PDB entry 9FGQ | electron microscopy, 2.50 A resolution | chains H and J of the 12 polymer chains in the assembly

[Chain H]
Name: Histone H2B type 1-B
From: Homo sapiens
UniProt: P33778 (H2B1B_HUMAN); residues -3 to 122 here correspond to UniProt positions 1-126 (UniProt number = residue number + 4)
Chain sequence (273 residues; row label = number of the first residue in the row; numbers below 1 keep their minus sign (Val-150 is residue -150)):
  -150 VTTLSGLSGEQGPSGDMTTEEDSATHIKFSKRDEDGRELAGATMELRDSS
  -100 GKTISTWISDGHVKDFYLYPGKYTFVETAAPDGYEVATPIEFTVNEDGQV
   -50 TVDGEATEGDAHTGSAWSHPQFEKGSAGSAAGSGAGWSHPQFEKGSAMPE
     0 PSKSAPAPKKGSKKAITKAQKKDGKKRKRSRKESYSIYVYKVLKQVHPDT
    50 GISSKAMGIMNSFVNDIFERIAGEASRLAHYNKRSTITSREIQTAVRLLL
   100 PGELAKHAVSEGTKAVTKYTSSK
Unresolved in the structure: -150 to 29
UniProt features mapped onto this chain:
  - modified residue: Pro-2 (N-acetylproline), Glu-1 (ADP-ribosyl glutamic acid), Lys2 (N6-(2-hydroxyisobutyryl)lysine), Ser3 (ADP-ribosylserine), Lys8 (N6-(beta-hydroxybutyryl)lysine), Lys9 (N6-(2-hydroxyisobutyryl)lysine), Ser11 (Phosphoserine), Lys12 (N6-acetyllysine), Lys13 (N6-(beta-hydroxybutyryl)lysine), Lys17 (N6-(2-hydroxyisobutyryl)lysine), Lys20 (N6-(2-hydroxyisobutyryl)lysine), Lys21 (N6-(2-hydroxyisobutyryl)lysine), Lys31 (N6-(2-hydroxyisobutyryl)lysine), Glu32 (PolyADP-ribosyl glutamic acid), Ser33 (Phosphoserine), Lys40 (N6-(2-hydroxyisobutyryl)lysine), Lys43 (N6-(2-hydroxyisobutyryl)lysine), Lys54 (N6,N6-dimethyllysine), Arg76 (Dimethylated arginine), Lys82 (N6,N6,N6-trimethyllysine) and 6 more in UniProt
  - glycosylation: Ser109 (O-linked (GlcNAc) serine)
  - cross-link (Glycyl lysine isopeptide (Lys-Gly)): Lys2 (interchain with G-Cter in SUMO2), Lys17 (interchain with G-Cter in SUMO2), Lys31 (interchain with G-Cter in ubiquitin), Lys117 (interchain with G-Cter in ubiquitin)

[Chain J]
Molecule: 211-nt DNA strand
From: Homo sapiens
Sequence (211 nucleotides; row label = number of the first residue in the row; numbers below 1 keep their minus sign (DA-105 is residue -105)):
  -105 ATCTTAGCGCGGTGAGTTCAAATACCCGGCAAATCGGATGTATATATCTG
   -55 ACACGTGCCTGGAGACTAGGGAGTAATCCCCTTGGCGGTTAAAACGCGGG
    -5 GGACAGCGCGTACGTGCGTTTAAGCGGTGCTAGAGCTGTCTACGACCAAT
    45 TGAGCGGCCTCGGCACCGGGATTCTCGATTTGCCGGGTATTTGAACTCAC
    95 CGCGCTAAGAT
Unresolved in the structure: -105 to -72, 60-105

[Interface between chain H and chain J]
Pairs across the interface (10):
  Tyr39(H) with DA-53(J), phosphate contact; DC-52(J), phosphate contact
  Gly50(H) with DA-53(J), phosphate contact
  Ile51(H) with DA-53(J), phosphate contact
  Ser52(H) with DC-54(J), phosphate contact
  Ser53(H) with DC-54(J), hydrogen bond to the phosphate
  Arg83(H) with DA-34(J), phosphate contact; DG-33(J), salt bridge to the phosphate
  Ser84(H) with DA-34(J), hydrogen bond to the phosphate
  Thr85(H) with DA-34(J), hydrogen bond to the phosphate
Also at the interface, not in a pair above, chain H (11 interface residues in all): Arg30, Glu32, Lys82
Also at the interface, not in a pair above, chain J (8 interface residues in all): DT-46, DG-45, DG-35

[In short]
The interface between chain H and chain J involves 11 residues on one side and 8 on the other; the contacts
include 3 hydrogen bonds and 1 salt bridge. Polar contacts include Ser53(H)-DC-54(J), Ser84(H)-DA-34(J) and
Thr85(H)-DA-34(J).
Chain H is Histone H2B type 1-B and chain J is a 211-nt DNA strand, both from Homo sapiens; the structure,
Structure of human APC3loop 375-381 bound to the NCP, was determined by electron microscopy (same publication
as 9FH9).
